PDB entry 8QKV | electron microscopy, 4.70 A resolution (low resolution: residue-level contacts below are approximate; hydrogen-bond / salt-bridge calls are withheld) | chains J and A of the 20 polymer chains in the assembly

Chain J:
Molecule: 194-nt DNA strand
Sequence (194 nucleotides; numbered -108 to 85; the number before each row is that of its first residue; numbers below 1 keep their minus sign (DG-108 is residue -108)):
  -108 GTAAGACACG ACTTATCGCC ACCCCGAGTA CATGCACAGG ATGTATATAT CTGACACGTG
   -48 CCTGGAGACT AGGGAGTAAT CCCCTTGGCG GTTAAAACGC GGGGGACAGC GCGTACGTGC
    12 GTTTAAGCGG TGCTAGAGCT GTCTACGACC AATTGAGCGG CCTCGGCACC GGGATTCTCC
    72 AGGGCGGCCG CGGA

Chain A:
Protein: Histone H3
Organism: Saccharomyces cerevisiae S288C
UniProtKB: P61830 (H3_YEAST); residues 0-135 here correspond to UniProt positions 1-136 (UniProt number = residue number + 1)
Sequence (136 residues; row label = number of the first residue in the row; numbering starts at 0):
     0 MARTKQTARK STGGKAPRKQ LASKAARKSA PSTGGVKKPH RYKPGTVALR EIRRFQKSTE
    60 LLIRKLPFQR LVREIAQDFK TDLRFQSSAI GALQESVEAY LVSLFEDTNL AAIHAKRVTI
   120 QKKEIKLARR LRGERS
Not modelled in the structure: 0-36, 134-135
Differences from the reference sequence: conflict Glu123 (Asp124 in P61830)
UniProt features mapped onto this chain:
  - modified residue: Lys4 (N6,N6,N6-trimethyllysine), Lys9 (N6-acetyllysine), Ser10 (Phosphoserine), Lys14 (N6,N6-dimethyllysine), Lys18 (N6-acetyllysine), Lys23 (N6-acetyllysine), Lys27 (N6,N6,N6-trimethyllysine), Lys36 (N6,N6,N6-trimethyllysine), Lys37 (N6-acetyllysine), Lys56 (N6-acetyllysine), Lys64 (N6-acetyllysine), Lys79 (N6,N6,N6-trimethyllysine)

Chain J / chain A interface:
Pairs across the interface (13; chain J residue first):
  DG-66(J) - Arg53(A)
  DT-65(J) - Arg53(A)
  DA-64(J) - Lys56(A)
  DC-2(J) - Lys115(A)
  DG8(J) - Arg40(A)
  DT9(J) - Arg40(A)
  DT9(J) - Val46(A)
  DT9(J) - Ala47(A)
  DT9(J) - Glu50(A)
  DG10(J) - His39(A)
  DA17(J) - Leu65(A)
  DG18(J) - Lys64(A)
  DG18(J) - Leu65(A)
Other interface residues (no listed pair), chain J (10 interface residues in all): DA-1
Other interface residues (no listed pair), chain A (11 interface residues in all): Tyr41

Summary:
10 residues of chain J face 11 of chain A across their interface.
Chain J is a 194-nt DNA strand and chain A is Histone H3 (Saccharomyces cerevisiae S288C); the structure,
SWR1-nucleosome complex in configuration 2, was determined by electron microscopy together with 8QKU from the
same study.
